6EHS - chains S and T of the 4 polymer chains in the assembly; structure by X-ray diffraction, 1.50 A resolution.

== Chain S (and T) ==
Name: Hydrogenase-2 small chain
Organism: Escherichia coli
Notes: EC 1.12.99.6; chain T of this document is another copy of the same molecule, construct and numbering; everything in this record applies to it too
UniProt: P69741 (MBHT_ECOLI); residues 1-293 here correspond to UniProt positions 38-330 (UniProt number = residue number + 37)
Sequence (300 residues; numbered 0 to 299; the number before each row is that of its first residue; numbering starts at 0):
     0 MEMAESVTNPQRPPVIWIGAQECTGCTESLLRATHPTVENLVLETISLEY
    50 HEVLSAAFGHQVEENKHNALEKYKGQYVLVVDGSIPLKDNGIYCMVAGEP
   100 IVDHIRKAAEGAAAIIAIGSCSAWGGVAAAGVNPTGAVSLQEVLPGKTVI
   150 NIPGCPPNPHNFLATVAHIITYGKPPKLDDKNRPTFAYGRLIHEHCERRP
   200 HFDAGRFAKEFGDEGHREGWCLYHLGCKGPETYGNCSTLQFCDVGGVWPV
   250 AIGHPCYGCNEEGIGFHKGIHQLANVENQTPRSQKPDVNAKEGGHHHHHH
Disordered / not traced: 0-9, 277-299 (chain T: 0-8, 277-299)
Differences from the reference sequence: initiating methionine (0); expression tag (294-299)
Ion coordination: 4Fe-4S cluster Fe site 1: Cys22, Cys25, Cys120, Cys154; 4Fe-4S cluster Fe site 2: His192, Cys195, Cys220, Cys226; 3Fe-4S cluster Fe: Cys235, Cys255, Cys258
Residues lining bound ligands:
  - 3Fe-4S cluster (F3S): Ile191, Thr231, Cys235, Phe240, Trp247, Pro248, Cys255, Tyr256, Gly257, Cys258, Asn259
  - 4Fe-4S cluster (SF4), molecule 1: Glu21, Cys22, Thr23, Gly24, Cys25, Gly82, Gly118, Ser119, Cys120, Val126, Gly153, Cys154, Pro155
  - 4Fe-4S cluster (SF4), molecule 2: Ile191, His192, Cys195, Arg197, Arg198, Phe201, Cys220, Leu221, Tyr222, Cys226, Gly228, Pro229, Val249
Swiss-Prot annotation at these positions:
  - binding site ([4Fe-4S] cluster): Cys22, Cys25, Cys120, Cys154, His192, Cys195, Cys220, Cys226
  - binding site ([3Fe-4S] cluster): Cys235, Cys255, Cys258
From the paper describing this entry:
  - 4Fe-4S cluster coordination: Cys22, Cys25, Cys120, Cys154

== Interface between chain S and chain T ==
Pairs across the interface (39):
  Arg189(S) - His200(T)  hydrogen bond
  Arg189(S) - Glu217(T)  hydrogen bond (side chain-backbone)
  Arg189(S) - Trp219(T)
  His192(S) - Pro199(T)
  Glu193(S) - Pro199(T)
  Glu193(S) - His200(T)  hydrogen bond (backbone-side chain)
  Glu193(S) - Arg205(T)  salt bridge
  His194(S) - Glu196(T)
  His194(S) - Arg197(T)
  His194(S) - Pro199(T)
  His194(S) - His200(T)  hydrogen bond
  His194(S) - Gly218(T)
  Cys195(S) - Cys195(T)
  Cys195(S) - Glu196(T)
  Cys195(S) - Pro199(T)
  Glu196(S) - His194(T)
  Glu196(S) - Cys195(T)
  Glu196(S) - Glu196(T)
  Arg197(S) - His194(T)
  Arg198(S) - Pro199(T)
  Arg198(S) - Asp202(T)  salt bridge
  Pro199(S) - His192(T)
  Pro199(S) - Glu193(T)
  Pro199(S) - His194(T)
  Pro199(S) - Cys195(T)
  Pro199(S) - Arg198(T)
  His200(S) - Arg189(T)  hydrogen bond
  His200(S) - Glu193(T)  hydrogen bond (side chain-backbone)
  His200(S) - His194(T)  hydrogen bond
  Asp202(S) - Arg198(T)  salt bridge
  Asp202(S) - Asp202(T)
  Arg205(S) - Glu193(T)  salt bridge
  Glu217(S) - Arg189(T)  hydrogen bond (backbone-side chain)
  Gly218(S) - His194(T)
  Trp219(S) - Arg189(T)
  Asp242(S) - Asp242(T)
  Asp242(S) - Val243(T)
  Val243(S) - Asp242(T)
  Gly244(S) - Gly244(T)

== Summary ==
Chain S and chain T each contribute 18 residues to their interface; the contacts include 8 hydrogen bonds and
4 salt bridges. Polar pairs include Glu193(S)-Arg205(T), Arg198(S)-Asp202(T) and Arg189(S)-His200(T). Ligands
of chain S: 4Fe-4S cluster and 3Fe-4S cluster. The paper reports 4Fe-4S cluster coordination by Cys22(S),
Cys25(S) and Cys120(S) among others.
Both chains are Hydrogenase-2 small chain (Escherichia coli). Entry 6EHS (E. coli Hydrogenase-2 chemically
reduced structure) was determined by X-ray diffraction together with 6EHQ and 6EN9 from the same study.
